PDB entry 1SZS | X-ray diffraction, 2.10 A resolution | chains A and C of the 4 polymer chains in the assembly

== Chain A (and C) ==
Molecule: 4-aminobutyrate aminotransferase
From: Escherichia coli
Notes: EC 2.6.1.19; chain C of this document is another copy of the same molecule, construct and numbering; everything in this record applies to it too
Reference sequence: P22256 (GABT_ECOLI); numbering as in UniProt (aligned over 1-426)
Amino-acid sequence (426 residues; row label = number of the first residue in the row):
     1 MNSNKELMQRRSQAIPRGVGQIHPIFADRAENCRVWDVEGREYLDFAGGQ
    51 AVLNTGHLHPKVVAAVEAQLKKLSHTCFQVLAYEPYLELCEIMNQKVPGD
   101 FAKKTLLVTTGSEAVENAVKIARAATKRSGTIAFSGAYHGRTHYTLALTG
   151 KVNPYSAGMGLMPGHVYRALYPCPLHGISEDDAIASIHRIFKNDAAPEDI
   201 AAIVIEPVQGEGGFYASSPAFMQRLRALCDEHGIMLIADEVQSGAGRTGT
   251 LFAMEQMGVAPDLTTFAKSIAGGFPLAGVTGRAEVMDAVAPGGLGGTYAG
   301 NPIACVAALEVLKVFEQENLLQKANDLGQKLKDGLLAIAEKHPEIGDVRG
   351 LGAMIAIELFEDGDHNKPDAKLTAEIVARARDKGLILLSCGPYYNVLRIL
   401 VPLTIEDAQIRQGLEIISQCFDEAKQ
Unresolved in the structure: 1
Differences from the reference sequence: engineered mutation Gln50 (Ile in P22256)
Covalent attachments: pyridoxal phosphate (PLP) linked to Lys268
Small-molecule neighbours:
  - pyridoxal phosphate / 4'-deoxy-4'-aminopyridoxal-5'-phosphate, molecule 1: Gln50, Thr110, Gly111, Ser112, Val115, Tyr138, His139, Gly140, Glu206, Asp239, Val241, Gln242
  - pyridoxal phosphate / 4'-deoxy-4'-aminopyridoxal-5'-phosphate, molecule 2: Glu113, Gly296, Thr297, Tyr298

== Chain A / chain C interface ==
Pairs across the interface (52):
  Gly130(A) - Leu161(C)
  Ser135(A) - Asn193(C)
  Gly136(A) - Asn193(C)  hydrogen bond (backbone-side chain)
  Ala147(A) - Asp194(C)
  Thr149(A) - Asn193(C)
  Gly150(A) - Asn193(C)
  Lys151(A) - Lys192(C)
  Lys151(A) - Asn193(C)  hydrogen bond (backbone-backbone)
  Val152(A) - Lys192(C)  hydrogen bond (backbone-backbone)
  Val152(A) - Asn193(C)
  Val152(A) - Asp194(C)
  Val152(A) - Ala195(C)
  Gly158(A) - Glu198(C)
  Gly160(A) - Asp199(C)
  Leu161(A) - Gly130(C)
  Leu161(A) - His165(C)
  Leu161(A) - Tyr167(C)
  Leu161(A) - Ala195(C)  hydrophobic
  Leu161(A) - Asp199(C)
  Met162(A) - His165(C)  hydrogen bond (backbone-side chain)
  Gly164(A) - His165(C)
  His165(A) - Leu161(C)
  His165(A) - Met162(C)  hydrogen bond (side chain-backbone)
  His165(A) - Gly164(C)
  Tyr167(A) - Leu161(C)
  Arg168(A) - Asn193(C)
  Arg168(A) - Asp194(C)  salt bridge
  Leu170(A) - Arg189(C)
  Arg189(A) - Leu170(C)
  Phe191(A) - Val152(C)
  Lys192(A) - Lys151(C)
  Lys192(A) - Val152(C)  hydrogen bond (backbone-backbone)
  Lys192(A) - Pro392(C)  hydrogen bond (side chain-backbone)
  Lys192(A) - Tyr393(C)
  Lys192(A) - Tyr394(C)
  Asn193(A) - Ser135(C)
  Asn193(A) - Gly136(C)  hydrogen bond (side chain-backbone)
  Asn193(A) - Thr149(C)
  Asn193(A) - Gly150(C)
  Asn193(A) - Lys151(C)  hydrogen bond (backbone-backbone)
  Asn193(A) - Val152(C)
  Asn193(A) - Arg168(C)
  Asp194(A) - Ala147(C)
  Asp194(A) - Val152(C)
  Asp194(A) - Arg168(C)  salt bridge
  Ala195(A) - Val152(C)
  Ala195(A) - Leu161(C)  hydrophobic
  Glu198(A) - Gly158(C)
  Asp199(A) - Gly160(C)
  Asp199(A) - Leu161(C)
  Pro392(A) - Lys192(C)  hydrogen bond (backbone-side chain)
  Tyr394(A) - Lys192(C)
Also at the interface, not in a pair above, chain A (32 interface residues in all): Ser129, Phe134, Pro163, Ala196, Tyr393
Also at the interface, not in a pair above, chain C (32 interface residues in all): Ser129, Phe134, Pro163, Phe191, Ala196

== Overview ==
The chain A/chain C interface involves 32 residues from each chain; the contacts include 10 hydrogen bonds and
2 salt bridges. Among the polar pairs are Arg168(A)-Asp194(C), Gly136(A)-Asn193(C) and Met162(A)-His165(C).
Ligands of chain A: pyridoxal phosphate / 4'-deoxy-4'-aminopyridoxal-5'-phosphate.
Chain A and chain C are both 4-aminobutyrate aminotransferase (Escherichia coli); the structure, The structure
of gamma-aminobutyrate aminotransferase mutant: I50Q, was determined by X-ray diffraction, deposited together
with 1SZK and 1SZU.
